4AO1 - chain A; structure by X-ray diffraction, 1.58 A resolution.

[Chain A]
Name: Ribonuclease pancreatic
Organism: Bos taurus
Notes: EC 3.1.27.5
UniProtKB: P61823 (RNAS1_BOVIN); residues 1-124 here correspond to UniProt positions 27-150 (UniProt number = residue number + 26)
Amino-acid sequence (124 residues; row label = number of the first residue in the row):
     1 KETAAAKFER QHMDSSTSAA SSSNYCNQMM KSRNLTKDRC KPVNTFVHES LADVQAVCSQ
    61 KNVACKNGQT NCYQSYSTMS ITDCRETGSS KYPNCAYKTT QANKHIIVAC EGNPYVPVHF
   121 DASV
UniProt features mapped onto this chain:
  - active site: H12 (Proton acceptor), H119 (Proton donor)
  - binding site (substrate): K7, R10, K41 to T45, K66, R85
  - glycosylation: K1 (N-linked (Glc) (glycation) lysine), K7 (N-linked (Glc) (glycation) lysine), N34 (N-linked (GlcNAc...) asparagine), K37 (N-linked (Glc) (glycation) lysine), K41 (N-linked (Glc) (glycation) lysine)
Disulfides: C26-C84, C40-C95, C58-C110, C65-C72

[In short]
From UniProt: active-site residues H12 and H119 and 9 substrate-binding residues.
Chain A is Ribonuclease pancreatic (Bos taurus); the structure, High resolution crystal structure of bovine
pancreatic ribonuclease crystallized using ionic liquid, was determined by X-ray diffraction, deposited
together with 4AGA.
